Entry 6BLP (X-ray diffraction, 3.20 A resolution); this record covers chains B and J of the 12 polymer chains in the assembly.

== Chain B ==
Protein: DNA-directed RNA polymerase II subunit RPB2
Organism: Saccharomyces cerevisiae (strain ATCC 204508 / S288c)
Notes: EC 2.7.7.6
UniProt: P08518 (RPB2_YEAST); numbering as in UniProt (aligned over 1-1224)
Chain sequence (1224 residues; row label = number of the first residue in the row):
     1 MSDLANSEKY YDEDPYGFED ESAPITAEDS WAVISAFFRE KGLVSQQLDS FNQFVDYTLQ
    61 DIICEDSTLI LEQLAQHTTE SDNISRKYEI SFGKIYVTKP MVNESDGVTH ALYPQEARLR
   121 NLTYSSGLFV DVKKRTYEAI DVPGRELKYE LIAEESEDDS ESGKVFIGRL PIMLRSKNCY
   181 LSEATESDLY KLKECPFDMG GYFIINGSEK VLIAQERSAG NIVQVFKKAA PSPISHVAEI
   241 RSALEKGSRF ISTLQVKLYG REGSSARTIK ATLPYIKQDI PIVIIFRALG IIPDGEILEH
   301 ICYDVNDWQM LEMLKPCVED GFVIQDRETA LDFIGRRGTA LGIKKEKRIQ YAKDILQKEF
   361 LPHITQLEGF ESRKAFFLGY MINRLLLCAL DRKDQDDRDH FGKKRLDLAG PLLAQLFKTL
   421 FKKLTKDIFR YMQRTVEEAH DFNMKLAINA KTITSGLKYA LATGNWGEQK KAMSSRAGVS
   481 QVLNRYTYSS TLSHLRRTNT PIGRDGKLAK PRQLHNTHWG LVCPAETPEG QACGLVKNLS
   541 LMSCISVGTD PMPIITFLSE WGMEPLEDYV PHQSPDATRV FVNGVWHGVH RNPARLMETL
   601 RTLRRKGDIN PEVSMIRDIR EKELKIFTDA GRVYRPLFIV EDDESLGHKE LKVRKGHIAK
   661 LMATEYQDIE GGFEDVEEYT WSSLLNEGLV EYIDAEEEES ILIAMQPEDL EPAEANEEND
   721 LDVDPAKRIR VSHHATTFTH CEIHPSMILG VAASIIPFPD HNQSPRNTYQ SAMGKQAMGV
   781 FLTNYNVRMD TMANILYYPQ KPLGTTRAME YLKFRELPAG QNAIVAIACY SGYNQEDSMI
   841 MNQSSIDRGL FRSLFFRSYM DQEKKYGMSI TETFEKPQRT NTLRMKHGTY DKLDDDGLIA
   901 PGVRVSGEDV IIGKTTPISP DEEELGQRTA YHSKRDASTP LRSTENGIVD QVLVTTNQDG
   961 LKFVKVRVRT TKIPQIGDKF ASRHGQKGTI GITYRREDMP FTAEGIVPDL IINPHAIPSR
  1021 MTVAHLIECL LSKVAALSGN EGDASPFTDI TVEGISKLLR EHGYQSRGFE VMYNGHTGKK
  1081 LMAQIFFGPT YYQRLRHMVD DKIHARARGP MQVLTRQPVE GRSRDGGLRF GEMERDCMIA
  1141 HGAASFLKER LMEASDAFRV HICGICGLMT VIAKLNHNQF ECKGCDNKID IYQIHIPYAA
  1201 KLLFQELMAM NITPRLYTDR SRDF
Not modelled in the structure: 1-19, 71-88, 135-163, 244-250, 339-344, 436-445, 503-508, 669-677, 713-721, 919-928, 1221-1224
Metal / ion sites: Zn2+: Cys1163, Cys1166, Cys1185
Residues lining bound ligands: AMP-CPP: Arg766, Glu836, Asp837, Ser1019, Arg1020

== Chain J ==
Protein: DNA-directed RNA polymerases I, II, and III subunit RPABC5
Organism: Saccharomyces cerevisiae (strain ATCC 204508 / S288c)
UniProt: P22139 (RPAB5_YEAST); numbering as in UniProt (aligned over 1-70)
Chain sequence (70 residues; each row starts with the number of its first residue):
     1 MIVPVRCFSC GKVVGDKWES YLNLLQEDEL DEGTALSRLG LKRYCCRRMI LTHVDLIEKF
    61 LRYNPLEKRD
Not modelled in the structure: 66-70
Metal / ion sites: Zn2+: Cys7, Cys10, Cys45, Cys46

== Chain B / chain J interface ==
Pairs across the interface - 60 pairs, chain B then chain J:
  Glu186(B) - Arg62(J)  salt bridge
  Tyr190(B) - Lys59(J)
  Tyr190(B) - Arg62(J)
  Tyr190(B) - Tyr63(J)
  Lys193(B) - Pro65(J)
  Cys195(B) - Tyr63(J)
  Phe197(B) - Lys59(J)
  Val780(B) - Leu56(J)  hydrophobic
  Thr783(B) - Lys59(J)
  Thr783(B) - Phe60(J)
  Thr783(B) - Tyr63(J)
  Asn784(B) - Tyr63(J)  hydrogen bond (backbone-side chain)
  Tyr785(B) - Met1(J)
  Tyr785(B) - Phe60(J)  hydrophobic
  Tyr797(B) - Met1(J)
  Tyr798(B) - Ile2(J)
  Tyr798(B) - Pro4(J)  hydrophobic
  Gln800(B) - Met49(J)
  Gln800(B) - Thr52(J)
  Lys801(B) - Leu51(J)
  Lys801(B) - Thr52(J)  hydrogen bond (backbone-backbone)
  Lys801(B) - Val54(J)
  Leu803(B) - Thr52(J)
  Arg815(B) - Val54(J)
  Glu816(B) - Val54(J)
  Glu816(B) - Leu56(J)
  Asn822(B) - Arg48(J)  hydrogen bond (backbone-side chain)
  Asn822(B) - Thr52(J)
  Ile824(B) - Ser9(J)
  Ile824(B) - Tyr44(J)  hydrophobic
  Ile824(B) - Arg48(J)
  Asn842(B) - Ser9(J)
  Ser845(B) - Phe8(J)
  Arg848(B) - Cys7(J)
  Arg848(B) - Phe8(J)  hydrogen bond (side chain-backbone)
  Arg848(B) - Ser9(J)
  Arg848(B) - Cys10(J)  hydrogen bond (side chain-backbone)
  Arg848(B) - Gly11(J)
  Gly849(B) - Phe8(J)
  Leu850(B) - Phe8(J)  hydrophobic
  Arg996(B) - Ser9(J)
  Arg996(B) - Cys10(J)  hydrogen bond (side chain-backbone)
  Ile1006(B) - Arg43(J)
  Ile1006(B) - Tyr44(J)  hydrophobic
  Val1007(B) - Ser9(J)
  Asp1009(B) - Phe8(J)
  Asp1009(B) - Ser9(J)  hydrogen bond
  Asp1009(B) - Arg48(J)  salt bridge
  Ala1035(B) - Leu51(J)
  Ala1036(B) - Arg47(J)
  Leu1037(B) - Tyr44(J)  hydrophobic
  Leu1037(B) - Arg47(J)  hydrogen bond (backbone-side chain)
  Ser1038(B) - Gly33(J)
  Gly1039(B) - Glu32(J)
  Gly1039(B) - Gly33(J)
  Gly1039(B) - Leu51(J)
  Asn1040(B) - Leu51(J)
  Glu1070(B) - Tyr44(J)  hydrogen bond
  Phe1087(B) - Tyr44(J)
  Pro1089(B) - Tyr44(J)
Also at the interface, not in a pair above, chain B (47 interface residues in all): Ser187, Lys191, Glu194, Pro196, Leu796, Pro799, Gln821, Glu1004, Lys1033, Tyr1064, Gly1088
Also at the interface, not in a pair above, chain J (28 interface residues in all): Leu36, Cys45, His53, Asn64

== Summary ==
47 residues of chain B and 28 residues of chain J are in contact, with 9 hydrogen bonds and 2 salt bridges.
Polar pairs include Glu186(B)-Arg62(J), Asp1009(B)-Arg48(J) and Asn784(B)-Tyr63(J). Bound to chain B: AMP-CPP.
Cys1163(B), Cys1166(B) and Cys1185(B) coordinate Zn2+.
Here chain B is DNA-directed RNA polymerase II subunit RPB2 and chain J is DNA-directed RNA polymerases I, II,
and III subunit RPABC5, both from Saccharomyces cerevisiae (strain ATCC 204508 / S288c). Entry 6BLP (Pol II
elongation complex with an abasic lesion at i+1 position, soaking AMPCPP) was determined by X-ray diffraction
together with 6BLO, 6BM2, 6BM4 and 6BQF from the same study.
